Entry 5YF2 (X-ray diffraction, 2.80 A resolution); this record covers chains A and B.

Chain A (and B):
Name: Carnosine N-methyltransferase
Source organism: Homo sapiens
Notes: EC 2.1.1.22; fragment: methyltransferase domain; chain B of this document is another copy of the same molecule, construct and numbering; everything in this record applies to it too
UniProt: Q8N4J0 (CARME_HUMAN); residues 53-409 here = UniProt positions 53-409
Sequence (362 residues; numbered 48 to 409; the number before each row is that of its first residue):
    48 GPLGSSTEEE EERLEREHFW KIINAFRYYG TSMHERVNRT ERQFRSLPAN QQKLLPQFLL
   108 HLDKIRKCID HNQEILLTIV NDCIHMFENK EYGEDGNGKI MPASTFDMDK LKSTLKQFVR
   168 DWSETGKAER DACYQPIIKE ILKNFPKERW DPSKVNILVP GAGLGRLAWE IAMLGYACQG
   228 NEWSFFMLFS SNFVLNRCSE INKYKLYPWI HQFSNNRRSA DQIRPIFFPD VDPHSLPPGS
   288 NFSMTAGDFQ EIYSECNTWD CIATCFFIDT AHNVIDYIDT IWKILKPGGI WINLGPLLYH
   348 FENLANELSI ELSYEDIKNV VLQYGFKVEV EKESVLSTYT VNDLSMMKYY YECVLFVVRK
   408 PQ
Unresolved in the structure: 48-57, 132-146 (chain B: 48-56, 141-146)
Differences from the reference sequence: expression tag (48-52)
Small-molecule neighbours:
  - 8V3 ((2S)-2-(3-azanylpropanoylamino)-3-(3-methylimidazol-4-yl)propanoic acid): F313, D316, P343, L345, Y386, T387, Y396, Y398
  - S-adenosylhomocysteine (SAH): R167, D168, Y181, G208, A209, G210, N228, E229, W230, S231, M234, G294, D295, F296, C312, F313, F314, T317, Y324, Y386
Reported in the primary citation:
  - conformationally variable residues (side-chain flip): H347
  - catalytic residues: D316, H347 (proposed by the authors, not directly observed)

How chain A and chain B interact:
Residue-residue contacts (102):
  R83(A) - E349(B)  salt bridge
  R83(A) - E358(B)  salt bridge
  T87(A) - E358(B)
  Q90(A) - E354(B)  hydrogen bond (side chain-backbone)
  Q90(A) - L355(B)
  Q90(A) - S356(B)  hydrogen bond (side chain-backbone)
  L94(A) - N320(B)
  L94(A) - I357(B)  hydrophobic
  Q98(A) - N320(B)  hydrogen bond
  Q98(A) - I322(B)
  Q98(A) - D323(B)  hydrogen bond
  L101(A) - Q370(B)  hydrogen bond (backbone-side chain)
  L102(A) - L359(B)  hydrophobic
  L102(A) - D363(B)
  L102(A) - V367(B)  hydrophobic
  F105(A) - L359(B)  hydrophobic
  F260(A) - E349(B)
  F260(A) - E358(B)
  S261(A) - L344(B)
  S261(A) - Y346(B)  hydrogen bond (side chain-backbone)
  S261(A) - E349(B)  hydrogen bond
  N262(A) - P343(B)
  N262(A) - L344(B)  hydrogen bond (backbone-backbone)
  N262(A) - L345(B)
  N263(A) - S360(B)
  N263(A) - Y361(B)  hydrogen bond (backbone-backbone)
  R264(A) - S360(B)
  R264(A) - Y361(B)  hydrogen bond (backbone-backbone)
  R264(A) - E362(B)  hydrogen bond (backbone-backbone)
  R264(A) - E380(B)
  R264(A) - S381(B)  hydrogen bond
  R264(A) - E399(B)  salt bridge
  R265(A) - S360(B)
  R265(A) - E362(B)
  R265(A) - E380(B)  salt bridge
  S266(A) - S360(B)  hydrogen bond
  S266(A) - E362(B)  hydrogen bond (backbone-side chain)
  S266(A) - D363(B)
  N320(A) - L94(B)
  N320(A) - Q98(B)  hydrogen bond
  I322(A) - Q98(B)
  D323(A) - Q98(B)  hydrogen bond
  G342(A) - M393(B)
  P343(A) - N262(B)
  P343(A) - M393(B)  hydrophobic
  L344(A) - S261(B)
  L344(A) - N262(B)  hydrogen bond (backbone-backbone)
  L345(A) - N262(B)
  L345(A) - M394(B)  hydrophobic
  Y346(A) - S261(B)  hydrogen bond (backbone-side chain)
  E349(A) - R83(B)  salt bridge
  E349(A) - R86(B)  hydrogen bond (backbone-side chain)
  E349(A) - F260(B)
  E349(A) - S261(B)  hydrogen bond
  E354(A) - R86(B)
  E354(A) - Q90(B)  hydrogen bond (backbone-side chain)
  L355(A) - Q90(B)
  S356(A) - R86(B)
  S356(A) - Q90(B)  hydrogen bond (backbone-side chain)
  E358(A) - R83(B)  salt bridge
  E358(A) - R86(B)  salt bridge
  E358(A) - T87(B)
  E358(A) - F260(B)
  L359(A) - L102(B)  hydrophobic
  L359(A) - F105(B)  hydrophobic
  S360(A) - N263(B)
  S360(A) - R265(B)
  S360(A) - S266(B)  hydrogen bond
  Y361(A) - N263(B)  hydrogen bond (backbone-backbone)
  Y361(A) - R264(B)  hydrogen bond (backbone-backbone)
  E362(A) - R264(B)  hydrogen bond (backbone-backbone)
  E362(A) - R265(B)
  E362(A) - S266(B)  hydrogen bond (side chain-backbone)
  D363(A) - L102(B)
  D363(A) - S266(B)
  V367(A) - L102(B)  hydrophobic
  Q370(A) - L101(B)  hydrogen bond (side chain-backbone)
  E380(A) - R264(B)  salt bridge
  E380(A) - R265(B)  salt bridge
  S381(A) - R264(B)  hydrogen bond
  S392(A) - E399(B)
  M393(A) - P343(B)  hydrophobic
  M393(A) - Y398(B)
  M393(A) - E399(B)  hydrogen bond (backbone-backbone)
  M394(A) - L345(B)  hydrophobic
  M394(A) - Y397(B)
  M394(A) - Y398(B)
  K395(A) - Y396(B)
  K395(A) - Y397(B)  hydrogen bond (backbone-backbone)
  K395(A) - E399(B)  salt bridge
  Y396(A) - M394(B)  hydrophobic
  Y396(A) - K395(B)
  Y396(A) - Y396(B)  hydrophobic
  Y397(A) - M394(B)
  Y397(A) - K395(B)  hydrogen bond (backbone-backbone)
  Y397(A) - Y397(B)  hydrophobic
  Y398(A) - M393(B)
  Y398(A) - M394(B)
  E399(A) - R264(B)  salt bridge
  E399(A) - S392(B)
  E399(A) - M393(B)  hydrogen bond (backbone-backbone)
  E399(A) - K395(B)  salt bridge
Also at the interface, not in a pair above, chain A (52 interface residues in all): F91, H258, F348, L351, I357, Y371, V401
Also at the interface, not in a pair above, chain B (54 interface residues in all): F91, S93, K100, A267, G342, Y371, C400, V401

Summary:
The interface between chain A and chain B involves 52 residues on one side and 54 on the other; the contacts
include 33 hydrogen bonds and 12 salt bridges. Among the polar pairs are R83(A)-E349(B), R83(A)-E358(B) and
R264(A)-E399(B). Chain A binds S-adenosylhomocysteine and compound 8V3. The paper reports catalytic residues
D316(A) and H347(A); conformational variability at H347(A).
Chain A and chain B are both Carnosine N-methyltransferase (Homo sapiens); the structure, Crystal structure of
CARNMT1 bound to anserine and SAH, was determined by X-ray diffraction (same publication as 5YF0).
